9JNT - chains E and J of the 11 polymer chains in the assembly; structure by electron microscopy, 2.70 A resolution.

[Chain E]
Protein: Histone H3
Organism: Xenopus laevis
UniProt: A0A310TTQ1 (A0A310TTQ1_XENLA); residues 1-135 here correspond to UniProt positions 2-136 (UniProt number = residue number + 1)
Amino-acid sequence (135 residues; each row starts with the number of its first residue):
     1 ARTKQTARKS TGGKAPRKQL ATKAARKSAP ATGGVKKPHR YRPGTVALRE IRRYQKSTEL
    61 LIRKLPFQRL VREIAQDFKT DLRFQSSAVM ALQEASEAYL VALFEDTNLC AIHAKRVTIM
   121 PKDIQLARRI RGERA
Disordered / not traced: 1-39, 135

[Chain J]
Molecule: 146-nt DNA strand
Organism: Escherichia coli K-12
Sequence (146 nucleotides; numbered 1 to 146; the number before each row is that of its first residue):
     1 ATCGGATGTA TATATCTGAC ACGTGCCTGG AGACTAGGGA GTAATCCCCT TGGCGGTTAA
    61 AACGCGGGGG ACAGCGCGTA CGTGCGTTTA AGCGGTGCTA GAGCTGTCTA CGACCAATTG
   121 AGCGGCCTCG GCACCGGGAT TCTCGA

[How chain E and chain J interact]
Contacting residue pairs (24; chain E residue first):
  Arg40(E) with DG82(J), base contact; DT83(J), hydrogen bond to the base; DG84(J), sugar contact
  Tyr41(E) with DA6(J), sugar contact; DG84(J), hydrogen bond to the phosphate
  Arg42(E) with DT83(J), phosphate contact
  Pro43(E) with DG82(J), phosphate contact; DT83(J), phosphate contact
  Gly44(E) with DG82(J), phosphate contact; DT83(J), hydrogen bond to the phosphate
  Thr45(E) with DT83(J), phosphate contact
  Val46(E) with DT83(J), hydrogen bond to the phosphate; DG84(J), phosphate contact
  Ala47(E) with DT83(J), hydrogen bond to the phosphate
  Arg49(E) with DT7(J), sugar contact
  Arg53(E) with DG8(J), salt bridge to the phosphate
  Arg63(E) with DA91(J), phosphate contact; DG92(J), salt bridge to the phosphate
  Lys64(E) with DG92(J), hydrogen bond to the phosphate; DC93(J), salt bridge to the phosphate
  Leu65(E) with DG92(J), hydrogen bond to the phosphate
  Pro66(E) with DA91(J), phosphate contact
  Arg69(E) with DA91(J), salt bridge to the phosphate
  Arg83(E) with DG101(J), sugar contact
Other interface residues (no listed pair), chain J (11 interface residues in all): DA100

[Summary]
The interface between chain E and chain J involves 16 residues on one side and 11 on the other, with 7
hydrogen bonds and 4 salt bridges. Polar contacts include Arg40(E)-DT83(J), Tyr41(E)-DG84(J) and
Gly44(E)-DT83(J).
Chain E is Histone H3 (Xenopus laevis) and chain J is a 146-nt DNA strand (Escherichia coli K-12); the
structure, Structure of isw1-nucleosome complex in ADP* state, was determined by electron microscopy together
with 9JNU, 9JNV, 9JO2, 9JO5, 9LIU and 9LJ2 from the same study.
